Entry 4DR6 (X-ray diffraction, 3.30 A resolution); this record covers chains A and K of the 25 polymer chains in the assembly.

# Chain A
Molecule: 16S rRNA
Organism: Thermus thermophilus
Sequence (1522 nucleotides; each row starts with the number of its first residue; note: 42 numbers in that range are skipped by the numbering (no residue carries them; nothing is unmodelled there); a row labelled like 190A-190L holds insertion residues (190A, then the next letters in order); numbering starts at 0):
     0 UUUGUUGGAG AGUUUGAUCC UGGCUCAGGG UGAACGCUGG CGGCGUGCCU AAGACAUGCA
    60 AGUCGUGCGG G
    73 CCGCGGGGUU UU
    88 ACUCCG
    95 UGGUC
   101 AGCGGCGGAC GGGUGAGUAA CGCGUGGGU
  129A G
   130 ACCUACCCGG AAGAGGGGGA CAACCCGGGG AAACUCGGGC UAAUCCCCCA UGUGGACCCG
   190 C
190A-190L CCCUUGGGGUGU
   191 GUCCAAAGGG CUUU
   216 GCCCGCUUCC GGAUGGGCCC GCGUCCCAUC AGCUAGUUGG UGGGGUAAUG GCCCACCAAG
   276 GCGACGACGG GUAGCCGGUC UGAGAGGAUG GCCGGCCACA GGGGCACUGA GACACGGGCC
   336 CCACUCCUAC GGGAGGCAGC AGUUAGGAAU CUUCCGCAAU GGGCGCAAGC CUGACGGAGC
   396 GACGCCGCUU GGAGGAAGAA GCCCUUCGGG GUGUAAACUC CUGAA
   442 CCCGGGACGA AACCCCCGAC GA
   474 GGGGACUGAC GGUACCGGG
   494 GUAAUAGCGC CGGCCAACUC CGUGCCAGCA GCCGCGGUAA UACGGAGGGC GCGAGCGUUA
   554 CCCGGAUUCA CUGGGCGUAA AGGGCGUGUA GGCGGCCUGG GGCGUCCCAU GUGAAAGACC
   614 ACGGCUCAAC CGUGGGGGAG CGUGGGAUAC GCUCAGGCUA GACGGUGGGA GAGGGUGGUG
   674 GAAUUCCCGG AGUAGCGGUG AAAUGCGCAG AUACCGGGAG GAACGCCGAU GGCGAAGGCA
   734 GCCACCUGGU CCACCCGUGA CGCUGAGGCG CGAAAGCGUG GGGAGCAAAC CGGAUUAGAU
   794 ACCCGGGUAG UCCACGCCCU AAACGAUGCG CGCUAGGUCU CUGGGUCU
   848 CCUGGGGGCC GAAGCUAACG CGUUAAGCGC GCCGCCUGGG GAGUACGGCC GCAAGGCUGA
   908 AACUCAAAGG AAUUGACGGG GGCCCGCACA AGCGGUGGAG CAUGUGGUUU AAUUCGAAGX
   968 AACGCGAAGA ACCUUACCAG GCCUUGACAU GCUAGG
 1003A G
  1004 AACCCGGGUG AAAGCCUGGG GUGCCCC
1030A-1030D GCGA
  1031 GGGGAGCCCU AGCACAGGUG CUGCAUGGCC GUCGUCAGCU CGUGCCGUGA GGUGUUGGGU
  1091 UAAGUCCCGC AACGAGCGCA ACCCCCGCCG UUAGUUGCCA GCGGUUCGGC CGGGCACUCU
  1151 AACGGGACUG CCCGCGAAA
  1171 GCGGGAGGAA GGAGGGGACG ACGUCUGGUC AGCAUGGCCC UUACGGCCUG GGCGACACAC
  1231 GUGCUACAAU GCCCACUACA AAGCGAUGCC ACCCGGCAAC GGGGAGCUAA UCGCAAAAAG
  1291 GUGGGCCCAG UUCGGAUUGG GGUCUGCAAC CCGACCCCAU GAAGCCGGAA UCGCUAGUAA
  1351 UCGCGGAUCA G
 1361A C
  1362 CAUGCCGCGG UGAAUACGUU CCCGGGCCUU GUACACACXG CCXGUXACGC CAUGGGAGCG
  1422 GGCUCUACCC GAAGUCGCCG GG
  1446 AGCCUACGGG
  1459 CAGGCGCCGA GGGUAGGGCC CGUGACUGGG GCGAAGUCGU AACAAGGUAG CUGUACCGGA
  1519 AGGUGCGGCU GGAUCCACUC CUUUCU
Disordered / not traced: 0-4, 1542-1544
Sequence notes: conflict C1534 (A2157 in M26923.1), A1535 (C2158 in M26923.1)
Modified residues: PSU (pseudouridine-5'-monophosphate) at position 516, 7MG (7N-methyl-8-hydroguanosine-5'-monophosphate) at position 527, M2G (N2-dimethylguanosine-5'-monophosphate) at position 966, 5MC (5-methylcytidine-5'-monophosphate) at position 967, 2MG (2N-methylguanosine-5'-monophosphate) at position 1207, 5MC (5-methylcytidine-5'-monophosphate) at position 1400, 4OC (4n,o2'-methylcytidine-5'-monophosphate) at position 1402, 5MC (5-methylcytidine-5'-monophosphate) at position 1404, 5MC (5-methylcytidine-5'-monophosphate) at position 1407, UR3 (3-methyluridine-5'-monophoshate) at position 1498, MA6 (6N-dimethyladenosine-5'-monophoshate) at position 1518, MA6 (6N-dimethyladenosine-5'-monophoshate) at position 1519, PSU (pseudouridine-5'-monophosphate) at position 1540, PSU (pseudouridine-5'-monophosphate) at position 1541
Metal / ion sites: Mg2+ site 1 near U5 (its only coordinating residue here); Mg2+ site 2 near G21 (its only coordinating residue here); Mg2+ site 3: C48, G115; Mg2+ site 4 near A53 (its only coordinating residue here); Mg2+ site 5: C58, U387; Mg2+ site 6 near A59 (its only coordinating residue here); Mg2+ site 7 near G61 (its only coordinating residue here); Mg2+ site 8 near U65 (its only coordinating residue here); Mg2+ site 9 near G107 (its only coordinating residue here); Mg2+ site 10 near A109 (its only coordinating residue here); Mg2+ site 11 near G111 (its only coordinating residue here); Mg2+ site 12 near G113 (its only coordinating residue here); 112 more Mg2+ sites not listed
Residues lining bound ligands: streptomycin (SRY): U12, U13, U14, C526, 7MG_527, C912, A913, A914, A915, C1490, G1491
From the paper describing this entry:
  - binding site for streptomycin: U14, C526, 7MG_527, A914, C1490, G1491
  - conformationally variable residues (loop rearrangement, side-chain flip): G530, A1408, C1409, A1492, A1493, G1516 to G1520

# Chain K
Protein: 30S ribosomal protein S11
Organism: Thermus thermophilus
UniProt: P80376 (RS11_THET8); residue numbers follow UniProt; this construct covers 1-129
Sequence (129 residues; row label = number of the first residue in the row):
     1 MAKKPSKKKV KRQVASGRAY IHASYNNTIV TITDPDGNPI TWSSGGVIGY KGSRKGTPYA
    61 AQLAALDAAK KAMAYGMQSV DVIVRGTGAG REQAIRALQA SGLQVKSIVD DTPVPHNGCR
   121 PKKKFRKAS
Disordered / not traced: 1-10, 128-129
Metal / ion sites: Mg2+: Asn26 (shared with G691(A) of chain A)

# Chain A / chain K interface
Contacting residue pairs (76):
  G674(A) - His116(K)  base contact
  A675(A) - Val114(K)  hydrogen bond to the sugar
  A675(A) - Pro115(K)  base contact
  A675(A) - His116(K)  hydrogen bond to the base
  A675(A) - Gly118(K)  base contact
  A676(A) - Pro113(K)  sugar contact
  A676(A) - Pro115(K)  sugar contact
  A676(A) - Cys119(K)  base contact
  U677(A) - Cys119(K)  base contact
  G683(A) - Asn38(K)  hydrogen bond to the base
  G683(A) - Pro39(K)  base contact
  A684(A) - Asn38(K)  sugar contact
  A684(A) - Pro39(K)  hydrogen bond to the sugar
  G685(A) - Pro39(K)  sugar contact
  G685(A) - Ile40(K)  phosphate contact
  G685(A) - Trp42(K)  sugar contact
  U686(A) - Trp42(K)  hydrogen bond to the sugar
  A687(A) - Val47(K)  sugar contact
  A687(A) - Lys71(K)  salt bridge to the phosphate
  G688(A) - Trp42(K)  sugar contact
  G688(A) - Ser44(K)  hydrogen bond to the phosphate
  G688(A) - Gly46(K)  sugar contact
  G688(A) - Val47(K)  sugar contact
  C689(A) - Asn27(K)  hydrogen bond to the phosphate
  C689(A) - Ser44(K)  hydrogen bond to the phosphate
  C689(A) - Gly46(K)  hydrogen bond to the phosphate
  C689(A) - Val47(K)  phosphate contact
  C689(A) - Lys55(K)  salt bridge to the phosphate
  G690(A) - Asn27(K)  hydrogen bond to the phosphate
  G690(A) - Lys55(K)  hydrogen bond to the base
  G691(A) - Asn26(K)  hydrogen bond to the phosphate
  G691(A) - Lys51(K)  base contact
  G691(A) - Gly52(K)  base contact
  G691(A) - Lys55(K)  hydrogen bond to the base
  G691(A) - Lys124(K)  phosphate contact
  U692(A) - Asn26(K)  hydrogen bond to the phosphate
  U692(A) - Gly52(K)  base contact
  U692(A) - Ser53(K)  hydrogen bond to the base
  U692(A) - Lys124(K)  salt bridge to the phosphate
  A694(A) - Ser53(K)  hydrogen bond to the phosphate
  A695(A) - Gly52(K)  phosphate contact
  A695(A) - Ser53(K)  hydrogen bond to the phosphate
  A704(A) - Trp42(K)  base contact
  U705(A) - Ile29(K)  base contact
  A706(A) - Ile29(K)  sugar contact
  A706(A) - Thr31(K)  hydrogen bond to the sugar
  A706(A) - Pro39(K)  base contact
  C707(A) - Tyr20(K)  phosphate contact
  C707(A) - Gly37(K)  hydrogen bond to the sugar
  C707(A) - Pro39(K)  base contact
  C707(A) - Arg85(K)  salt bridge to the phosphate
  C708(A) - Tyr20(K)  phosphate contact
  C708(A) - Asp36(K)  sugar contact
  C708(A) - Gly37(K)  sugar contact
  C708(A) - Arg85(K)  salt bridge to the phosphate
  G714(A) - Cys119(K)  base contact
  A715(A) - Gly118(K)  base contact
  A716(A) - Asn117(K)  hydrogen bond to the sugar
  A716(A) - Gly118(K)  base contact
  C717(A) - His116(K)  sugar contact
  G718(A) - His116(K)  stacking on the base
  G718(A) - Asn117(K)  sugar contact
  A777(A) - Cys119(K)  base contact
  G778(A) - Cys119(K)  sugar contact
  G778(A) - Arg120(K)  hydrogen bond to the sugar
  C779(A) - Arg120(K)  sugar contact
  C779(A) - Pro121(K)  sugar contact
  C779(A) - Lys122(K)  phosphate contact
  A780(A) - Lys122(K)  phosphate contact
  A780(A) - Lys123(K)  hydrogen bond to the phosphate
  C796(A) - Lys123(K)  salt bridge to the phosphate
  C797(A) - Lys124(K)  salt bridge to the phosphate
  G798(A) - Lys122(K)  salt bridge to the phosphate
  G1523(A) - Lys123(K)  salt bridge to the phosphate
  C1524(A) - Arg120(K)  salt bridge to the phosphate
  G1525(A) - Arg120(K)  salt bridge to the phosphate
Also at the interface, not in a pair above, chain A (37 interface residues in all): U1522
Also at the interface, not in a pair above, chain K (40 interface residues in all): Arg12, Arg18, His22, Ser24, Thr33, Gly45, Tyr75, Arg126

# In short
The interface between chain A and chain K involves 37 residues on one side and 40 on the other, with 22
hydrogen bonds, 11 salt bridges and 1 aromatic stacking contact. Among the polar pairs are A675(A)-His116(K),
G683(A)-Asn38(K) and G690(A)-Lys55(K). The paper reports a binding site for streptomycin at U14(A), C526(A)
and 7MG_527(A) among others; conformational variability at G530(A), A1408(A) and C1409(A) among others.
Here chain A is 16S rRNA and chain K is 30S ribosomal protein S11, both from Thermus thermophilus. Entry 4DR6
(Crystal structure of the Thermus thermophilus (HB8) 30S ribosomal subunit with codon, near-cognate transfer
RNA anticodon ...) was determined by X-ray diffraction together with 4DR1, 4DR2, 4DR3, 4DR4, 4DR5 and 4DR7
from the same study.
